Entry 6DI8 (X-ray diffraction, 1.86 A resolution); this record covers chains A and C of the 3 polymer chains in the assembly.

Chain A:
Protein: Chymotrypsin A chain A
Organism: Bos taurus
Notes: EC 3.4.21.1
Reference sequence: P00766 (CTRA_BOVIN); numbering as in UniProt (aligned over 1-13)
Chain sequence (13 residues; row label = number of the first residue in the row):
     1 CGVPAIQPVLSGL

Chain C:
Protein: Chymotrypsin A chain C
Organism: Bos taurus
Notes: EC 3.4.21.1
Reference sequence: P00766 (CTRA_BOVIN); residue numbers follow UniProt; this construct covers 149-245
Chain sequence (97 residues; numbered 149 to 245; the number before each row is that of its first residue):
   149 ANTPDRLQQASLPLLSNTNCKKYWGTKIKDAMICAGASGVSSCMGDSGGP
   199 LVCKKNGAWTLVGIVSWGSSTCSTSTPGVYARVTALVNWVQQTLAAN
UniProt features mapped onto this chain:
  - active site: Ser195 (Charge relay system)
Disulfide bonds: Cys168-Cys182, Cys191-Cys220
From the paper describing this entry:
  - catalytic residues: Ser195 (citing earlier work)

Chain A / chain C interface:
Residue-residue contacts (8; chain A residue first):
  Cys1(A) - Ala206(C)
  Gly2(A) - Ala206(C)
  Gly2(A) - Trp207(C)  hydrogen bond (backbone-backbone)
  Val3(A) - Ala206(C)  hydrophobic
  Pro4(A) - Trp207(C)
  Pro8(A) - Trp207(C)
  Val9(A) - Gln157(C)  hydrogen bond (backbone-side chain)
  Leu10(A) - Gln157(C)
Interface residues without a listed pair, chain A (8 interface residues in all): Ser11
Interface residues without a listed pair, chain C (4 interface residues in all): Gly205

Summary:
The interface between chain A and chain C involves 8 residues on one side and 4 on the other, with 2 hydrogen
bonds. Polar pairs include Val9(A)-Gln157(C) and Gly2(A)-Trp207(C). From UniProt: active-site residue
Ser195(C) on chain C. From the paper: the catalytic residue Ser195(C).
Chain A is Chymotrypsin A chain A and chain C is Chymotrypsin A chain C, both from Bos taurus; the structure,
Crystal structure of bovine alpha-chymotrypsin in space group P65, was determined by X-ray diffraction.
